Entry 5IIL (X-ray diffraction, 1.96 A resolution); this record covers chains A and P of the 4 polymer chains in the assembly.

[Chain A]
Protein: DNA polymerase lambda
From: Homo sapiens
Notes: EC 2.7.7.7, 4.2.99.-
UniProtKB: Q9UGP5 (DPOLL_HUMAN); numbering as in UniProt (aligned over 242-575)
Sequence (334 residues; row label = number of the first residue in the row):
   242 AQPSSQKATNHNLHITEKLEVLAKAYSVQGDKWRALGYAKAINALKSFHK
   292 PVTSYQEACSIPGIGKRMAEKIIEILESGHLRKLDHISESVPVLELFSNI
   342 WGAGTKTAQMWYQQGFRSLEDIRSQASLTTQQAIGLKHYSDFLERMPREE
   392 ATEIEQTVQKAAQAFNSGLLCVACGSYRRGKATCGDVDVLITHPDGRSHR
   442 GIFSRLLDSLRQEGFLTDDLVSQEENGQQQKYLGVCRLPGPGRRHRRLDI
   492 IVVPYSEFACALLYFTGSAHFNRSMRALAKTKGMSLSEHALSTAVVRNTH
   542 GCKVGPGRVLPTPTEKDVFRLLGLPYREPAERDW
Disordered / not traced: 242-249
Bound ions: Na+ site 1: Ser-339, Ile-341, Ala-344 (shared with DA5(P) of chain P); Na+ site 2: Asp-427, Asp-429 (together with citric acid) (shared with DT7(P) of chain P)
Reported in the primary citation:
  - mutagenesis - R514L: decreased catalytic activity on all substrates tested
  - mutagenesis - E529A (2.2-fold): decreased catalytic activity on 8-oxo-dG:dC
  - mutagenesis - E529A: increased catalytic activity on 8-oxo-dG:dA
  - specificity-determining residues: Glu-529

[Chain P]
Molecule: 7-nt DNA strand
Sequence (7 nucleotides; row label = number of the first residue in the row):
     1 CAGTAAT
Bound ions: Na+ site 1: DA5 (shared with Ser-339(A), Ile-341(A), Ala-344(A) of chain A); Na+ site 2: DT7 (together with citric acid) (shared with Asp-427(A), Asp-429(A) of chain A)

[Chain A / chain P interface]
Residue-residue contacts (28):
  Ile-341(A) with DA5(P), phosphate contact
  Trp-342(A) with DA5(P), hydrogen bond to the phosphate; DA6(P), hydrogen bond to the phosphate
  Gly-343(A) with DT4(P), phosphate contact; DA5(P), hydrogen bond to the phosphate
  Ala-344(A) with DT4(P), phosphate contact; DA5(P), phosphate contact
  Gly-345(A) with DT4(P), hydrogen bond to the phosphate
  Thr-346(A) with DT4(P), hydrogen bond to the phosphate
  Lys-347(A) with DG3(P), phosphate contact; DT4(P), hydrogen bond to the phosphate
  Thr-348(A) with DG3(P), phosphate contact; DT4(P), hydrogen bond to the phosphate
  Arg-420(A) with DT7(P), phosphate contact
  Asp-427(A) with DT7(P), phosphate contact
  Asp-429(A) with DA6(P), phosphate contact; DT7(P), phosphate contact
  Arg-488(A) with DA6(P), salt bridge to the phosphate
  Asp-490(A) with DA6(P), sugar contact; DT7(P), phosphate contact
  Tyr-505(A) with DA6(P), hydrogen bond to the base; DT7(P), sugar contact
  Phe-506(A) with DT7(P), sugar contact
  Thr-507(A) with DT7(P), phosphate contact
  Gly-508(A) with DT7(P), phosphate contact
  Ser-509(A) with DT7(P), phosphate contact
  Ala-510(A) with DT7(P), base contact
  Asn-513(A) with DT7(P), hydrogen bond to the base
Also at the interface, not in a pair above, chain A (23 interface residues in all): Gly-416, Lys-472, Leu-474

[In short]
The interface between chain A and chain P involves 23 residues on one side and 5 on the other; the contacts
include 9 hydrogen bonds and 1 salt bridge. Polar pairs include Tyr-505(A)/DA6(P), Asn-513(A)/DT7(P) and
Trp-342(A)/DA5(P). The paper reports that R514L of chain A reduces catalytic activity on all substrates
tested; the specificity determinant Glu-529(A).
Here chain A is DNA polymerase lambda (Homo sapiens) and chain P is a 7-nt DNA strand. Entry 5IIL (Crystal
structure of the post-catalytic nick complex of DNA polymerase lambda with a templating 8-oxo-dG and ...) was
determined by X-ray diffraction together with 5III, 5IIJ, 5IIK, 5IIM, 5IIN and 5IIO from the same study.
